Entry 5WNV (X-ray diffraction, 3.30 A resolution); this record covers chains A and D of the 23 polymer chains in the assembly.

== Chain A ==
Molecule: 16S Ribosomal RNA rRNA
Source organism: Thermus thermophilus (strain HB8 / ATCC 27634 / DSM 579)
Sequence (1522 nucleotides; row label = number of the first residue in the row; note: 42 numbers in that range are skipped by the numbering (no residue carries them; nothing is unmodelled there); a row labelled like 190A-190L holds insertion residues (190A, then the next letters in order); numbering starts at 0):
     0 UUUGUUGGAGAGUUUGAUCCUGGCUCAGGGUGAACGCUGGCGGCGUGCCU
    50 AAGACAUGCAAGUCGUGCGGG
    73 CCGCGGGGUUUU
    88 ACUCCG
    95 UGGUC
   101 AGCGGCGGACGGGUGAGUAACGCGUGGGU
  129A G
   130 ACCUACCCGGAAGAGGGGGACAACCCGGGGAAACUCGGGCUAAUCCCCCA
   180 UGUGGACCCGC
190A-190L CCCUUGGGGUGU
   191 GUCCAAAGGGCUUU
   216 GCCCGCUUCCGGAUGGGCCCGCGUCCCAUCAGCUAGUUGGUGGGGUAAUG
   266 GCCCACCAAGGCGACGACGGGUAGCCGGUCUGAGAGGAUGGCCGGCCACA
   316 GGGGCACUGAGACACGGGCCCCACUCCUACGGGAGGCAGCAGUUAGGAAU
   366 CUUCCGCAAUGGGCGCAAGCCUGACGGAGCGACGCCGCUUGGAGGAAGAA
   416 GCCCUUCGGGGUGUAAACUCCUGAA
   442 CCCGGGACGAAACCCCCGACGA
   474 GGGGACUGACGGUACCGGG
   494 GUAAUAGCGCCGGCCAACUCCGUGCCAGCAGCCGCGGUAAUACGGAGGGC
   544 GCGAGCGUUACCCGGAUUCACUGGGCGUAAAGGGCGUGUAGGCGGCCUGG
   594 GGCGUCCCAUGUGAAAGACCACGGCUCAACCGUGGGGGAGCGUGGGAUAC
   644 GCUCAGGCUAGACGGUGGGAGAGGGUGGUGGAAUUCCCGGAGUAGCGGUG
   694 AAAUGCGCAGAUACCGGGAGGAACGCCGAUGGCGAAGGCAGCCACCUGGU
   744 CCACCCGUGACGCUGAGGCGCGAAAGCGUGGGGAGCAAACCGGAUUAGAU
   794 ACCCGGGUAGUCCACGCCCUAAACGAUGCGCGCUAGGUCUCUGGGUCU
   848 CCUGGGGGCCGAAGCUAACGCGUUAAGCGCGCCGCCUGGGGAGUACGGCC
   898 GCAAGGCUGAAACUCAAAGGAAUUGACGGGGGCCCGCACAAGCGGUGGAG
   948 CAUGUGGUUUAAUUCGAAGXAACGCGAAGAACCUUACCAGGCCUUGACAU
   998 GCUAGG
 1003A G
  1004 AACCCGGGUGAAAGCCUGGGGUGCCCC
1030A-1030D GCGA
  1031 GGGGAGCCCUAGCACAGGUGCUGCAUGGCCGUCGUCAGCUCGUGCCGUGA
  1081 GGUGUUGGGUUAAGUCCCGCAACGAGCGCAACCCCCGCCGUUAGUUGCCA
  1131 GCGGUUCGGCCGGGCACUCUAACGGGACUGCCCGCGAAA
  1171 GCGGGAGGAAGGAGGGGACGACGUCUGGUCAGCAUGGCCCUUACGGCCUG
  1221 GGCGACACACGUGCUACAAUGCCCACUACAAAGCGAUGCCACCCGGCAAC
  1271 GGGGAGCUAAUCGCAAAAAGGUGGGCCCAGUUCGGAUUGGGGUCUGCAAC
  1321 CCGACCCCAUGAAGCCGGAAUCGCUAGUAAUCGCGGAUCAG
 1361A C
  1362 CAUGCCGCGGUGAAUACGUUCCCGGGCCUUGUACACACXGCCXGUXACGC
  1412 CAUGGGAGCGGGCUCUACCCGAAGUCGCCGGG
  1446 AGCCUACGGG
  1459 CAGGCGCCGAGGGUAGGGCCCGUGACUGGGGCGAAGUCGUAACAAGGUAG
  1509 CUGUACCGGAAGGUGCGGCUGGAUCCACUCCUUUCU
Not modelled in the structure: 0-4, 1534-1538
Sequence notes: conflict C1534 (A132811 in 55771382), A1535 (C132812 in 55771382)
Modified positions: PSU (pseudouridine-5'-monophosphate) at position 516, 7MG (7N-methyl-8-hydroguanosine-5'-monophosphate) at position 527, M2G (N2-dimethylguanosine-5'-monophosphate) at position 966, 5MC (5-methylcytidine-5'-monophosphate) at position 967, 2MG (2N-methylguanosine-5'-monophosphate) at position 1207, 5MC (5-methylcytidine-5'-monophosphate) at position 1400, 4OC (4n,o2'-methylcytidine-5'-monophosphate) at position 1402, 5MC (5-methylcytidine-5'-monophosphate) at position 1404, 5MC (5-methylcytidine-5'-monophosphate) at position 1407, UR3 (3-methyluridine-5'-monophoshate) at position 1498, MA6 (6N-dimethyladenosine-5'-monophoshate) at position 1518, MA6 (6N-dimethyladenosine-5'-monophoshate) at position 1519, PSU (pseudouridine-5'-monophosphate) at position 1540, PSU (pseudouridine-5'-monophosphate) at position 1541
Bound ions: Mg2+ site 1: U5 (shared with Ser83(D) of chain D); K+ site 1 near U14 (its only coordinating residue here); Mg2+ site 2 near G21 (its only coordinating residue here); Mg2+ site 3 near U37 (its only coordinating residue here); Mg2+ site 4 near A53 (its only coordinating residue here); Mg2+ site 5: G61, U62; Mg2+ site 6: G69, G70, U98; Mg2+ site 7 near U81 (its only coordinating residue here); Mg2+ site 8 near U83 (its only coordinating residue here); Mg2+ site 9 near G107 (its only coordinating residue here); K+ site 2: A109, A329, G331; Mg2+ site 10 near G117 (its only coordinating residue here); 79 more Mg2+ sites not listed; 12 more K+ sites not listed
Small-molecule neighbours: B6M ((1R,2S,3S,4R,6R)-4,6-diamino-2-{[3-O-(2,6-diamino-2,6-dideoxy-alpha-L-altropyranosyl)-beta-L-arabinofuranosyl]oxy}-3-hydroxycyclohexyl 2-amino-2-deoxy-alpha-D-allopyranoside): G1405, U1406, 5MC_1407, A1408, C1409, G1489, C1490, G1491, A1492, A1493, G1494, U1495

== Chain D ==
Molecule: 30S ribosomal protein S4
Source organism: Thermus thermophilus (strain HB8 / ATCC 27634 / DSM 579)
UniProt: P80373 (RS4_THET8); numbering as in UniProt (aligned over 2-209)
Sequence (208 residues; numbered 2 to 209; the number before each row is that of its first residue):
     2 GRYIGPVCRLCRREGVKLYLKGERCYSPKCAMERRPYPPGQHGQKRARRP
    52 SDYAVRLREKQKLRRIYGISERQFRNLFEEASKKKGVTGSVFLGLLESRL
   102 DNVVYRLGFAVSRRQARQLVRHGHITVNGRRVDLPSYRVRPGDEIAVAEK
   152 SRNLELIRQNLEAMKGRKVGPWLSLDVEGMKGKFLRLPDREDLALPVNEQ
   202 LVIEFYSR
Bound ions: Zn2+: Cys9, Cys12, Cys26, Cys31; Mg2+ site 1: Ala82, Gly87, Thr89; Mg2+ site 2: Ser83 (shared with U5(A) of chain A)

== Interface between chain A and chain D ==
Contacting residue pairs - 122 pairs, chain A then chain D:
  A8(A) with Arg57(D), base contact; Glu205(D), hydrogen bond to the base; Ser208(D), hydrogen bond to the base; Arg209(D), base contact
  A26(A) with Arg209(D), hydrogen bond to the sugar
  G28(A) with Arg76(D), salt bridge to the phosphate
  C400(A) with Arg73(D), salt bridge to the phosphate
  C401(A) with Arg73(D), salt bridge to the phosphate; Asn77(D), hydrogen bond to the phosphate
  G402(A) with Gln74(D), phosphate contact; Leu135(D), sugar contact; Ser137(D), hydrogen bond to the phosphate
  C403(A) with Gln74(D), hydrogen bond to the phosphate; Arg122(D), hydrogen bond to the sugar; Pro136(D), phosphate contact; Ser137(D), hydrogen bond to the phosphate
  U404(A) with Gly2(D), hydrogen bond to the base; Arg3(D), salt bridge to the phosphate; Arg118(D), salt bridge to the phosphate; Arg122(D), phosphate contact
  U405(A) with Gly2(D), hydrogen bond to the base; Arg3(D), salt bridge to the phosphate
  G406(A) with Ile5(D), sugar contact; Gln119(D), hydrogen bond to the base
  G407(A) with Arg3(D), salt bridge to the phosphate; Ile5(D), phosphate contact; Ser113(D), phosphate contact; Arg115(D), salt bridge to the phosphate; Gln116(D), hydrogen bond to the sugar; Gln119(D), hydrogen bond to the sugar
  A408(A) with Leu21(D), phosphate contact; Lys22(D), phosphate contact; Val112(D), sugar contact; Ser113(D), hydrogen bond to the phosphate; Gln116(D), hydrogen bond to the sugar
  G409(A) with Lys22(D), phosphate contact; Glu24(D), phosphate contact; Arg25(D), phosphate contact
  G410(A) with Lys22(D), hydrogen bond to the base; Arg25(D), salt bridge to the phosphate; Lys30(D), salt bridge to the phosphate
  A411(A) with Arg25(D), salt bridge to the phosphate; Lys30(D), salt bridge to the phosphate
  A412(A) with Arg35(D), salt bridge to the phosphate
  G413(A) with Arg35(D), hydrogen bond to the base; Arg36(D), base contact
  C419(A) with Gln42(D), sugar contact
  G425(A) with Gln45(D), hydrogen bond to the phosphate
  G426(A) with Arg36(D), salt bridge to the phosphate; Tyr38(D), hydrogen bond to the phosphate; Gly41(D), sugar contact; Gln42(D), hydrogen bond to the sugar; Gln45(D), hydrogen bond to the phosphate
  U427(A) with Arg13(D), salt bridge to the phosphate; Arg36(D), salt bridge to the phosphate; Pro40(D), phosphate contact; Gly41(D), hydrogen bond to the phosphate
  G428(A) with Pro7(D), phosphate contact; Arg13(D), phosphate contact; Arg36(D), hydrogen bond to the sugar
  U429(A) with Lys22(D), hydrogen bond to the phosphate; Arg25(D), hydrogen bond to the sugar; Ala32(D), phosphate contact; Arg36(D), salt bridge to the phosphate
  A430(A) with Pro7(D), phosphate contact; Val8(D), hydrogen bond to the phosphate; Cys9(D), hydrogen bond to the phosphate; Arg10(D), phosphate contact; Lys22(D), salt bridge to the phosphate
  C436(A) with Glu156(D), sugar contact
  U437(A) with Gln119(D), base contact; His123(D), hydrogen bond to the sugar; His125(D), hydrogen bond to the phosphate; Leu155(D), sugar contact
  G438(A) with His123(D), sugar contact; His125(D), salt bridge to the phosphate
  C489(A) with Arg132(D), salt bridge to the phosphate
  G490(A) with Arg132(D), salt bridge to the phosphate
  A496(A) with Gln119(D), hydrogen bond to the base; His123(D), base contact
  C508(A) with Arg209(D), salt bridge to the phosphate
  A509(A) with Ser52(D), hydrogen bond to the phosphate; Tyr54(D), phosphate contact; Ala55(D), sugar contact
  C511(A) with His43(D), hydrogen bond to the base; Lys46(D), phosphate contact; Arg49(D), salt bridge to the phosphate
  U512(A) with Gln42(D), hydrogen bond to the sugar; His43(D), sugar contact; Lys46(D), salt bridge to the phosphate
  G540(A) with Gln42(D), hydrogen bond to the base; His43(D), base contact
  G541(A) with Gly41(D), sugar contact; Gln42(D), hydrogen bond to the sugar
  G542(A) with Arg10(D), salt bridge to the phosphate; Arg14(D), hydrogen bond to the phosphate; Pro40(D), sugar contact; Gly41(D), sugar contact
  C543(A) with Arg10(D), salt bridge to the phosphate; Arg14(D), salt bridge to the phosphate; Arg59(D), phosphate contact
  G544(A) with Leu58(D), phosphate contact; Arg59(D), salt bridge to the phosphate; Gln62(D), hydrogen bond to the phosphate; Arg66(D), salt bridge to the phosphate
  C545(A) with Lys61(D), salt bridge to the phosphate; Gln62(D), hydrogen bond to the phosphate; Arg65(D), salt bridge to the phosphate; Glu72(D), phosphate contact
  G546(A) with Tyr4(D), base contact; Arg65(D), salt bridge to the phosphate; Glu72(D), hydrogen bond to the phosphate; Arg73(D), hydrogen bond to the phosphate
  A547(A) with Gly2(D), hydrogen bond to the phosphate
  G616(A) with Arg141(D), salt bridge to the phosphate
  U619(A) with Arg132(D), base contact; Val133(D), base contact; Asp134(D), hydrogen bond to the base; Leu135(D), base contact
  C620(A) with Leu135(D), base contact; Ser137(D), hydrogen bond to the base; Tyr138(D), sugar contact
Other interface residues (no listed pair), chain A (51 interface residues in all): C435, A439, G491, A499, C613, A614
Other interface residues (no listed pair), chain D (70 interface residues in all): Gly6, Ser71, Lys84, Lys85, Arg139, Lys151, Phe206

== In short ==
Chain A and chain D form an interface of 51 and 70 residues respectively; the contacts include 43 hydrogen
bonds and 33 salt bridges. Among the polar pairs are A8(A)-Glu205(D), A8(A)-Ser208(D) and U404(A)-Gly2(D).
Chain A binds compound B6M.
Here chain A is 16S Ribosomal RNA rRNA and chain D is 30S ribosomal protein S4, both from Thermus thermophilus
(strain HB8 / ATCC 27634 / DSM 579). Entry 5WNV (Crystal Structure of 30S ribosomal subunit from Thermus
thermophilus) was determined by X-ray diffraction (same publication as 5WNP, 5WNQ, 5WNR, 5WNS, 5WNT and 5WNU).
